PDB entry 1JPJ | X-ray diffraction, 2.30 A resolution | chain A

Chain A:
Name: Signal recognition particle protein
Source organism: Thermus aquaticus
Notes: fragment: NG domain
UniProtKB: O07347 (SRP54_THEAQ); numbering as in UniProt (aligned over 1-296)
Chain sequence (296 residues; each row starts with the number of its first residue):
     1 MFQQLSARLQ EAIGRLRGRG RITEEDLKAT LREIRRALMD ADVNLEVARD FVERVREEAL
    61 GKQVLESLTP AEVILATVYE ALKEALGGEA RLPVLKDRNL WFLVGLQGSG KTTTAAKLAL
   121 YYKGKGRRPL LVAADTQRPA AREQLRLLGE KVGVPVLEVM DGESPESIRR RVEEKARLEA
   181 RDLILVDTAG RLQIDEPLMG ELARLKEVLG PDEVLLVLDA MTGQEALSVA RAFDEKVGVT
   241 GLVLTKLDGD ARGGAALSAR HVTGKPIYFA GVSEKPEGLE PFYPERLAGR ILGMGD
Unresolved in the structure: 295-296
Residues lining bound ligands: GMP-PNP (GNP; phosphoaminophosphonic acid-guanylate ester): L106, Q107, G108, S109, G110, K111, T112, T113, K117, Q144, D187, G190, T245, K246, D248, G271, V272, S273, E274
Reported in the primary citation:
  - contacts within the chain: L106-L192

Summary:
Ligands of chain A: GMP-PNP. The paper reports contacts within the chain involving L192 and L106.
Chain A is Signal recognition particle protein (Thermus aquaticus); the structure, GMPPNP Complex of SRP
GTPase NG Domain, was determined by X-ray diffraction, deposited together with 1JPN.
